4Q4Z - chains D and G of the 8 polymer chains in the assembly; structure by X-ray diffraction, 2.90 A resolution.

# Chain D
Molecule: DNA-directed RNA polymerase subunit beta'
Organism: Thermus thermophilus
Notes: EC 2.7.7.6
UniProt: Q8RQE8 (RPOC_THET8); numbering as in UniProt (aligned over 1-1524)
Amino-acid sequence (1524 residues; row label = number of the first residue in the row):
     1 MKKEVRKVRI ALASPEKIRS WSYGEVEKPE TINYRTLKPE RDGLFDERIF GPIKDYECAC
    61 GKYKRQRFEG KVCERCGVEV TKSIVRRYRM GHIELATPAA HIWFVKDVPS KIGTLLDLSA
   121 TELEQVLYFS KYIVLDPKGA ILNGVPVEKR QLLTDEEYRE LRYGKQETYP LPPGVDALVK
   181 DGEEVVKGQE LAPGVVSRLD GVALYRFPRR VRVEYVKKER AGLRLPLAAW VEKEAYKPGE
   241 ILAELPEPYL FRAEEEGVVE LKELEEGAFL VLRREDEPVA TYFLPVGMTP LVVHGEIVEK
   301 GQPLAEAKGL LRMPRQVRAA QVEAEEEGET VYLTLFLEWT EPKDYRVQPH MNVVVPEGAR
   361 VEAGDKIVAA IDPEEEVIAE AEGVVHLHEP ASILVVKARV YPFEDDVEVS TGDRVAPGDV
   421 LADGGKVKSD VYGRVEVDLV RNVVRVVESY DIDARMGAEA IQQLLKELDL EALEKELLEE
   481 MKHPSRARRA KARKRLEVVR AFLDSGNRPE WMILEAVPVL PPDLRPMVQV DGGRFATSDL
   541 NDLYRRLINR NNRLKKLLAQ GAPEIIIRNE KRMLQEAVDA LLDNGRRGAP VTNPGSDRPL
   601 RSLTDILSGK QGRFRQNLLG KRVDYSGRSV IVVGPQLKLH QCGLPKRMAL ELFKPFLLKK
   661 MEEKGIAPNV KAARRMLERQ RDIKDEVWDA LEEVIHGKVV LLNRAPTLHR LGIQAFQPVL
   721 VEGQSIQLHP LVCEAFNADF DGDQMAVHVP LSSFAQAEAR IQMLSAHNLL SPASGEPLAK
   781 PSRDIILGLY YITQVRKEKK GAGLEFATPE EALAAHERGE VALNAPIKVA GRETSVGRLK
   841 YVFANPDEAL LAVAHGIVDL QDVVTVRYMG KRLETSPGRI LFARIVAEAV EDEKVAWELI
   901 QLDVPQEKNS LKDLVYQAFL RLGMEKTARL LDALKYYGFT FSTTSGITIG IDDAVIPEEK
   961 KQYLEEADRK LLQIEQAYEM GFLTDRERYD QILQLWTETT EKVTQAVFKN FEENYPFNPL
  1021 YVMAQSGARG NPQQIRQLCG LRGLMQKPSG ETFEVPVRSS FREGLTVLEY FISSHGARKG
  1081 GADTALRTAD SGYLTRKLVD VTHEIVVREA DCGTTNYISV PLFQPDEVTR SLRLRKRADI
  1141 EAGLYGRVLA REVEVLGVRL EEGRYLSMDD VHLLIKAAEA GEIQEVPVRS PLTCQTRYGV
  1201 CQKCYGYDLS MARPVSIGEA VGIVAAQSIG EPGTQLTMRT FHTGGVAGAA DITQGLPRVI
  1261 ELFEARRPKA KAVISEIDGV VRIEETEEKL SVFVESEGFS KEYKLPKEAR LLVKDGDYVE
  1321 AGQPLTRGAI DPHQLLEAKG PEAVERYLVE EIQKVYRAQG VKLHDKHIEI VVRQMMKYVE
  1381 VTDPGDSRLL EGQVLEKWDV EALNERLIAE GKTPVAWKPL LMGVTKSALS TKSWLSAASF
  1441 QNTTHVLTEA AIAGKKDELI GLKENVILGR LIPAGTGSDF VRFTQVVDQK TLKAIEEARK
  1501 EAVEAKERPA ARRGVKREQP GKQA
Disordered / not traced: 1-2, 1246-1251, 1503-1524
Metal / ion sites: Zn2+ site 1: Cys-58, Cys-60, Cys-73, Cys-76; Mg2+ site 1: Asp-739, Asp-741, Asp-743 (together with ATP); Mg2+ site 2 near Lys-840 (its only coordinating residue here); Zn2+ site 2: Cys-1112, Cys-1194, Cys-1201, Cys-1204
Small-molecule neighbours:
  - CMPcPP (2TM; 5'-O-[(S)-hydroxy{[(S)-hydroxy(phosphonooxy)phosphoryl]methyl}phosphoryl]cytidine): Arg-704, Pro-706, Asn-737, Asp-739, Arg-1029, Gln-1235, Met-1238, Thr-1240
  - ATP (adenosine-5'-triphosphate): Arg-704, Ala-705, Asp-739, Asp-741, Gly-742, Asp-743, Gln-744
What the authors report for this chain:
  - binding site for ATP: Arg-704
  - conformationally variable residues (loop rearrangement, order/disorder transition): Gly-1233 to Gly-1255
  - specificity-determining residues: Arg-704 (proposed by the authors, not directly observed)

# Chain G
Molecule: 22-nt DNA strand
Sequence (22 nucleotides; row label = number of the first residue in the row):
     1 CCTGCATCCG TGAGTGCAGC CA
Disordered / not traced: 1-2, 21-22

# How chain D and chain G interact
Contacting residue pairs - 24 pairs, chain D then chain G:
  Arg-486(D) / DT3(G)  salt bridge to the phosphate
  Arg-586(D) / DG10(G)  phosphate contact
  Arg-586(D) / DT11(G)  salt bridge to the phosphate
  Lys-610(D) / DG14(G)  salt bridge to the phosphate
  Lys-610(D) / DT15(G)  salt bridge to the phosphate
  Arg-615(D) / DA13(G)  salt bridge to the phosphate
  Arg-615(D) / DT15(G)  salt bridge to the phosphate
  Arg-622(D) / DC17(G)  salt bridge to the phosphate
  Arg-628(D) / DC17(G)  phosphate contact
  Ala-705(D) / DT15(G)  base contact
  Ala-705(D) / DG16(G)  sugar contact
  Pro-706(D) / DG14(G)  base contact
  Pro-706(D) / DT15(G)  base contact
  Thr-1088(D) / DG14(G)  base contact
  Ala-1089(D) / DG14(G)  sugar contact
  Gly-1092(D) / DG14(G)  sugar contact
  Tyr-1093(D) / DG12(G)  phosphate contact
  Tyr-1093(D) / DA13(G)  sugar contact
  Tyr-1093(D) / DG14(G)  sugar contact
  Arg-1096(D) / DA13(G)  salt bridge to the phosphate
  Met-1238(D) / DG14(G)  base contact
  Gln-1441(D) / DG12(G)  sugar contact
  Asn-1442(D) / DT11(G)  phosphate contact
  Asn-1442(D) / DG12(G)  hydrogen bond to the phosphate

# Overview
The interface between chain D and chain G involves 16 residues on one side and 9 on the other, with 1 hydrogen
bond and 8 salt bridges. Polar pairs include Asn-1442(D)/DG12(G), Arg-486(D)/DT3(G) and Arg-586(D)/DT11(G).
Chain D binds ATP and CMPcPP. The paper reports a binding site for ATP at Arg-704(D); the specificity
determinant Arg-704(D).
Here chain D is DNA-directed RNA polymerase subunit beta' (Thermus thermophilus) and chain G is a 22-nt DNA
strand. Entry 4Q4Z (Thermus thermophilus RNA polymerase de novo transcription initiation complex) was
determined by X-ray diffraction together with 4Q5S from the same study.
